5X7Q - chains A and B; structure by X-ray diffraction, 1.95 A resolution.

# Chain A (and B)
Name: Glycoside hydrolase family 31 alpha-glucosidase
From: Paenibacillus sp. 598K
Notes: EC 2.4.1.-, 3.2.1.20; chain B of this document is another copy of the same molecule, construct and numbering; everything in this record applies to it too
UniProtKB: A0A193PKW5 (A0A193PKW5_9BACL); residue numbers follow UniProt; this construct covers 36-1281
Sequence (1263 residues; numbered 19 to 1281; the number before each row is that of its first residue):
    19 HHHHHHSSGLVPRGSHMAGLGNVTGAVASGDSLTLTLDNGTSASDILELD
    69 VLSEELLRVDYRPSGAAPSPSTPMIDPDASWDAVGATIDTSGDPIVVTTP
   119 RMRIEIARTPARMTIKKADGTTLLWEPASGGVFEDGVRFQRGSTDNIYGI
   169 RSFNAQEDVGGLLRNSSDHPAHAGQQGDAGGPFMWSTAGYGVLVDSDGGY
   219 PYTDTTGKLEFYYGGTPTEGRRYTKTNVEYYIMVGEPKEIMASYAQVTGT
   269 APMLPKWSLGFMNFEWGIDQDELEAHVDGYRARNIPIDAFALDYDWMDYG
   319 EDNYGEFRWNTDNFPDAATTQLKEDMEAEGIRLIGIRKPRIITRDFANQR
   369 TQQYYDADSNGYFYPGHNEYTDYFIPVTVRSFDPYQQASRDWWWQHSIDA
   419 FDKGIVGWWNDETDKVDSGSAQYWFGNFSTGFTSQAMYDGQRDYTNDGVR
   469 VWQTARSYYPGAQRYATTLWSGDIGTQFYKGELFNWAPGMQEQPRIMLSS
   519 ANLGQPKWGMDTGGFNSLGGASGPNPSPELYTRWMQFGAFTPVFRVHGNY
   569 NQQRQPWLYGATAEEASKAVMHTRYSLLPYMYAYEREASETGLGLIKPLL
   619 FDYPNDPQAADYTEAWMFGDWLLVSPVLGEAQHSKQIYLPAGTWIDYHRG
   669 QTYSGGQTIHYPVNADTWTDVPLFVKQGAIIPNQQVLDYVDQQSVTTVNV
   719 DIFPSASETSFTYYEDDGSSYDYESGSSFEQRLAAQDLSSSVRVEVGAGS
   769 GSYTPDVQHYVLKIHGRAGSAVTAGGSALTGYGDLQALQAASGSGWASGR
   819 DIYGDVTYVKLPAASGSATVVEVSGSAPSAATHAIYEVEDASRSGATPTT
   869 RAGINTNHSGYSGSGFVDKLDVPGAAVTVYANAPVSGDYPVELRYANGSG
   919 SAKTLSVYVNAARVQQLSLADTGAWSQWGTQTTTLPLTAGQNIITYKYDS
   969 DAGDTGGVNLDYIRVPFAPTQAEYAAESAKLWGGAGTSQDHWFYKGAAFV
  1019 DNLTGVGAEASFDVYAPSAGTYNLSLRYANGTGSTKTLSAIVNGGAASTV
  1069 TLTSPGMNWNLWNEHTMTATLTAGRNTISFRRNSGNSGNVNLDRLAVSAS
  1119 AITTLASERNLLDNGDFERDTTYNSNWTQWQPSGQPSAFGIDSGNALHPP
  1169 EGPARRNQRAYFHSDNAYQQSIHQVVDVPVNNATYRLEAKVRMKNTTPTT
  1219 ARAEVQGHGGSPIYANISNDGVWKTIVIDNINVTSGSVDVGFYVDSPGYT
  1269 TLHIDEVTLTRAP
Not modelled in the structure: 19-34
Sequence notes: expression tag (19-35)
Ion coordination: Ni2+: His187, His190, Asp196; Mg2+ site 1: Glu283, Gly285 (shared with Gln571(B) of chain B); Mg2+ site 2 near Asp316 (its only coordinating residue here); Mg2+ site 3: Gln571 (shared with Glu283(B), Gly285(B) of chain B); Ca2+ site 1: Glu855, Glu857, Ser880, Gly883, Asp979; Ca2+ site 2: Glu995, Lys1013, Ala1016, Asp1111; Ca2+ site 3: Asp1134, Glu1136, Arg1173, Gln1176, Asp1273
Small-molecule neighbours:
  - maltohexaose (AC1; 4,6-dideoxy-4-{[(1S,4R,5S,6S)-4,5,6-trihydroxy-3-(hydroxymethyl)cyclohex-2-en-1-yl]amino}-alpha-D-glucopyranose): Trp1148, Ser1189, His1191, Arg1220, Glu1222, Tyr1261
  - beta-D-glucopyranose (BGC), molecule 1: Trp284, Asp311, Tyr312, Ile354, Lys356
  - beta-D-glucopyranose (BGC), molecule 2: Trp427, Asp429, Glu430, Arg474, Trp488, Asp491, Phe533, His565
  - alpha-D-glucopyranose (GLC): Asp1008, His1009, Asp1019, Asn1020, Thr1022, Trp1077, Asn1107, Asn1109

# Interface between chain A and chain B
Pairs across the interface - 689 pairs, chain A then chain B:
  Thr90(A) - Phe446(B)
  Pro91(A) - Phe446(B)  hydrophobic
  Pro91(A) - Phe450(B)  hydrophobic
  Pro91(A) - Arg482(B)  hydrogen bond (backbone-side chain)
  Met92(A) - Phe446(B)
  Met92(A) - Tyr477(B)  hydrophobic
  Met92(A) - Pro478(B)
  Met92(A) - Gly479(B)
  Met92(A) - Arg482(B)  hydrogen bond (backbone-side chain)
  Ile93(A) - Arg482(B)  hydrogen bond (backbone-side chain)
  Asp94(A) - Arg482(B)
  Pro95(A) - Arg482(B)
  Asn164(A) - Ala628(B)
  Tyr166(A) - Asn520(B)
  Tyr166(A) - Leu618(B)  hydrophobic
  Tyr166(A) - Ala628(B)  hydrogen bond (side chain-backbone)
  Gly167(A) - Asn520(B)
  Gly167(A) - Leu521(B)
  Ile168(A) - Leu521(B)
  Arg169(A) - Leu521(B)
  Ser170(A) - Ile514(B)
  Ser170(A) - Ser517(B)
  Phe171(A) - Ile514(B)
  Phe171(A) - Ser517(B)
  Ala173(A) - Ser489(B)
  Ala173(A) - Asp491(B)
  Ala173(A) - Trp504(B)
  Ala173(A) - Ala505(B)
  Ala173(A) - Pro506(B)
  Gln174(A) - Trp504(B)
  Glu175(A) - Lys498(B)
  Asp176(A) - Lys498(B)  salt bridge
  Val177(A) - Pro506(B)  hydrophobic
  Val177(A) - Glu510(B)
  Val177(A) - Arg513(B)  hydrogen bond (backbone-side chain)
  Val177(A) - Ile514(B)  hydrophobic
  Gly178(A) - Arg513(B)  hydrogen bond (backbone-side chain)
  Gly179(A) - Ser517(B)
  Gly179(A) - Asp629(B)
  Leu180(A) - Arg513(B)
  Leu180(A) - Leu516(B)  hydrophobic
  Leu180(A) - Ser517(B)
  Leu180(A) - Leu618(B)  hydrophobic
  Leu180(A) - Asp629(B)  hydrogen bond (backbone-side chain)
  Leu180(A) - Tyr630(B)
  Leu180(A) - Thr631(B)
  Leu181(A) - Ala628(B)
  Leu181(A) - Asp629(B)  hydrogen bond (backbone-side chain)
  Arg182(A) - Ser517(B)  hydrogen bond
  His190(A) - Asn445(B)
  His190(A) - Tyr477(B)
  Ala191(A) - Asn445(B)  hydrogen bond (backbone-side chain)
  Ala191(A) - Ser475(B)
  Ala191(A) - Tyr476(B)
  Ala191(A) - Tyr477(B)
  Gly192(A) - Asp432(B)
  Gly192(A) - Trp442(B)
  Gly192(A) - Ser475(B)
  Gln193(A) - Asp432(B)
  Gln193(A) - Lys433(B)
  Gln194(A) - Asp432(B)  hydrogen bond (backbone-side chain)
  Gln194(A) - Arg474(B)
  Gln194(A) - Ser489(B)
  Gln194(A) - Gly490(B)
  Gln194(A) - Asp491(B)  hydrogen bond (side chain-backbone)
  Gly195(A) - Arg474(B)  hydrogen bond (backbone-backbone)
  Gly195(A) - Trp488(B)
  Gly195(A) - Ser489(B)
  Asp196(A) - Arg474(B)
  Asp196(A) - Ser475(B)
  Asp196(A) - Tyr476(B)  hydrogen bond (backbone-backbone)
  Ala197(A) - Tyr476(B)
  Ala197(A) - Leu521(B)
  Gly198(A) - Tyr476(B)  hydrogen bond (backbone-backbone)
  Gly198(A) - Tyr477(B)
  Gly198(A) - Pro478(B)
  Gly198(A) - Leu521(B)
  Gly199(A) - Tyr477(B)
  Gly199(A) - Pro478(B)
  Gly199(A) - Leu521(B)
  Pro200(A) - Tyr477(B)
  Phe201(A) - Asn520(B)
  Trp203(A) - Asn520(B)  hydrogen bond (side chain-backbone)
  Trp203(A) - Leu618(B)  hydrophobic
  Trp203(A) - Phe619(B)  hydrophobic
  Thr205(A) - Leu618(B)
  Thr205(A) - Pro622(B)  hydrogen bond (side chain-backbone)
  Ser214(A) - Phe446(B)
  Ser214(A) - Tyr477(B)  hydrogen bond (backbone-side chain)
  Asp215(A) - Asn445(B)  hydrogen bond
  Asp215(A) - Phe446(B)
  Asp215(A) - Tyr477(B)
  Gly216(A) - Asn445(B)
  Gly216(A) - Tyr477(B)  hydrogen bond (backbone-side chain)
  Thr236(A) - Trp442(B)
  Glu237(A) - Trp442(B)
  Glu237(A) - Phe443(B)
  Glu237(A) - Gly444(B)
  Glu237(A) - Asn445(B)  hydrogen bond
  Arg240(A) - Asp401(B)  salt bridge
  Arg240(A) - Tyr403(B)
  Tyr241(A) - Tyr403(B)  hydrophobic
  Tyr241(A) - Phe446(B)  hydrophobic
  Tyr241(A) - Phe450(B)
  Pro255(A) - Leu618(B)
  Pro255(A) - Phe619(B)  hydrophobic
  Pro255(A) - Pro622(B)
  Lys256(A) - Leu611(B)
  Lys256(A) - Lys615(B)
  Lys256(A) - Phe619(B)
  Lys256(A) - Asp620(B)  salt bridge
  Met259(A) - Ala519(B)
  Met259(A) - Gly522(B)
  Met259(A) - Thr609(B)
  Met259(A) - Leu611(B)  hydrophobic
  Met259(A) - Phe619(B)  hydrophobic
  Ala260(A) - Thr609(B)
  Tyr262(A) - Tyr476(B)  hydrogen bond
  Tyr262(A) - Pro478(B)
  Tyr262(A) - Leu521(B)  hydrogen bond (side chain-backbone)
  Tyr262(A) - Gly522(B)
  Ala263(A) - Thr609(B)
  Thr266(A) - Gly479(B)
  Thr266(A) - Gln481(B)  hydrogen bond
  Thr266(A) - Arg482(B)  hydrogen bond (backbone-side chain)
  Gly267(A) - Gln481(B)  hydrogen bond (backbone-side chain)
  Gly267(A) - Arg482(B)
  Thr268(A) - Gln481(B)
  Thr268(A) - Arg482(B)
  Thr268(A) - Ala606(B)
  Thr268(A) - Ser607(B)  hydrogen bond (side chain-backbone)
  Thr268(A) - Glu608(B)
  Ala269(A) - Gln481(B)
  Ala269(A) - Lys525(B)
  Ala269(A) - Ala606(B)  hydrogen bond (backbone-backbone)
  Ala269(A) - Ser607(B)  hydrogen bond (backbone-backbone)
  Pro270(A) - Tyr456(B)
  Pro270(A) - Gln481(B)
  Pro270(A) - Arg482(B)
  Pro270(A) - Ala484(B)
  Pro270(A) - Lys525(B)  hydrogen bond (backbone-side chain)
  Pro270(A) - Tyr741(B)
  Met271(A) - Arg468(B)
  Met271(A) - Tyr600(B)
  Met271(A) - Glu603(B)
  Met271(A) - Arg604(B)
  Met271(A) - Ser607(B)
  Met271(A) - Tyr732(B)
  Met271(A) - Asp734(B)
  Met271(A) - Tyr741(B)  hydrogen bond (backbone-side chain)
  Leu272(A) - Arg468(B)  hydrogen bond (backbone-side chain)
  Leu272(A) - Val469(B)
  Leu272(A) - Trp470(B)
  Leu272(A) - Thr486(B)
  Leu272(A) - Lys525(B)
  Leu272(A) - Glu603(B)  hydrogen bond (backbone-side chain)
  Pro273(A) - Arg468(B)
  Pro273(A) - Val469(B)
  Pro273(A) - Trp470(B)
  Pro273(A) - Gly736(B)
  Lys274(A) - Tyr600(B)
  Lys274(A) - Val708(B)
  Lys274(A) - Gly736(B)  hydrogen bond (backbone-backbone)
  Trp275(A) - Val708(B)  hydrophobic
  Ser276(A) - Trp470(B)
  Leu277(A) - Arg592(B)  hydrogen bond (backbone-side chain)
  Leu277(A) - Leu596(B)  hydrophobic
  Leu277(A) - Tyr600(B)  hydrophobic
  Gly278(A) - Phe562(B)
  Gly278(A) - Tyr593(B)
  Phe279(A) - Met553(B)  hydrophobic
  Phe279(A) - Phe562(B)  hydrophobic
  Phe279(A) - Val564(B)  hydrophobic
  Phe279(A) - Met589(B)  hydrophobic
  Phe279(A) - Tyr593(B)  hydrogen bond (backbone-side chain)
  Met280(A) - Phe562(B)  hydrogen bond (backbone-backbone)
  Met280(A) - Arg563(B)
  Met280(A) - Val564(B)  hydrogen bond (backbone-backbone)
  Asn281(A) - Val564(B)
  Asn281(A) - Gln573(B)  hydrogen bond
  Phe282(A) - Trp427(B)  hydrophobic
  Phe282(A) - Arg563(B)
  Phe282(A) - Val564(B)  hydrogen bond (backbone-backbone)
  Phe282(A) - His565(B)
  Glu283(A) - Gln571(B)  hydrogen bond
  Glu283(A) - Gln573(B)  hydrogen bond
  Trp284(A) - Asn567(B)
  Trp284(A) - Tyr568(B)
  Trp284(A) - Asn569(B)  hydrogen bond (backbone-backbone)
  Gly285(A) - Asn569(B)
  His294(A) - Gln571(B)
  His294(A) - Gln573(B)
  His294(A) - Trp575(B)
  Asp296(A) - Pro866(B)
  Gly297(A) - Trp575(B)
  Tyr298(A) - Gln573(B)
  Tyr298(A) - Pro574(B)
  Tyr298(A) - Trp575(B)
  Arg299(A) - Asp706(B)  hydrogen bond (side chain-backbone)
  Arg299(A) - Tyr707(B)
  Arg299(A) - Arg869(B)
  Ala300(A) - Ser862(B)
  Ala300(A) - Gly863(B)  hydrogen bond (backbone-backbone)
  Ala300(A) - Thr865(B)
  Ala300(A) - Pro866(B)
  Ala300(A) - Arg869(B)
  Arg301(A) - Trp575(B)
  Arg301(A) - Glu582(B)  salt bridge
  Arg301(A) - Lys586(B)  hydrogen bond (backbone-side chain)
  Arg301(A) - Ser862(B)
  Asn302(A) - Lys586(B)
  Asn302(A) - His590(B)  hydrogen bond (backbone-side chain)
  Asn302(A) - Asp706(B)  hydrogen bond
  Asn302(A) - Ser860(B)  hydrogen bond
  Asn302(A) - Arg861(B)
  Ile303(A) - Lys586(B)
  Ile303(A) - Met589(B)  hydrophobic
  Pro304(A) - Met589(B)
  Pro304(A) - His590(B)
  Pro304(A) - Tyr593(B)
  Pro304(A) - Leu705(B)
  Pro304(A) - Asp706(B)
  Ile305(A) - Tyr593(B)  hydrogen bond (backbone-side chain)
  Ile305(A) - Asp706(B)  hydrogen bond (backbone-backbone)
  Ile305(A) - Tyr707(B)
  Asp306(A) - Tyr593(B)  hydrogen bond
  Asp306(A) - Tyr707(B)
  Asp306(A) - Val708(B)  hydrogen bond (side chain-backbone)
  Ala309(A) - Trp427(B)  hydrophobic
  Leu310(A) - Trp427(B)
  Asp311(A) - Trp427(B)
  Asp311(A) - His565(B)
  Trp314(A) - Ala418(B)  hydrophobic
  Trp314(A) - Ile423(B)  hydrophobic
  Tyr317(A) - Val397(B)
  Tyr322(A) - Trp410(B)  hydrogen bond
  Tyr322(A) - His414(B)  hydrogen bond
  Phe325(A) - Trp411(B)
  Phe325(A) - His414(B)
  Phe325(A) - Ser415(B)
  Phe325(A) - Ala418(B)
  Trp327(A) - Ala418(B)  hydrogen bond (side chain-backbone)
  Trp327(A) - Lys421(B)
  Trp327(A) - Ile423(B)  hydrophobic
  Ala335(A) - Lys421(B)
  Ala336(A) - Lys421(B)
  Thr337(A) - Lys421(B)
  Thr338(A) - Asp420(B)
  Lys341(A) - Asp420(B)  hydrogen bond (side chain-backbone)
  Lys341(A) - Lys421(B)
  Lys341(A) - Gly422(B)
  Glu347(A) - Tyr707(B)
  Gly348(A) - Tyr707(B)
  Arg350(A) - Val424(B)
  Arg350(A) - Asp709(B)  salt bridge
  Leu351(A) - Gly422(B)
  Leu351(A) - Ile423(B)
  Leu351(A) - Val424(B)  hydrogen bond (backbone-backbone)
  Leu351(A) - Gly425(B)  hydrogen bond (backbone-backbone)
  Ile352(A) - Gly425(B)
  Ile352(A) - Trp427(B)  hydrophobic
  Ile352(A) - Trp470(B)  hydrophobic
  Gly353(A) - Ile423(B)
  Gly353(A) - Gly425(B)  hydrogen bond (backbone-backbone)
  Gly353(A) - Trp426(B)
  Gly353(A) - Trp427(B)  hydrogen bond (backbone-backbone)
  Ile354(A) - Trp427(B)
  Ile354(A) - Asp429(B)
  Arg355(A) - Trp426(B)
  Arg355(A) - Trp427(B)  hydrogen bond (backbone-backbone)
  Arg355(A) - Asn428(B)
  Arg355(A) - Asp429(B)  hydrogen bond (backbone-backbone)
  Lys356(A) - Trp411(B)
  Lys356(A) - Asp429(B)  salt bridge
  Lys356(A) - Glu430(B)  salt bridge
  Pro357(A) - Ser399(B)
  Pro357(A) - Phe400(B)  hydrogen bond (backbone-backbone)
  Pro357(A) - Asp429(B)
  Pro357(A) - Glu430(B)
  Pro357(A) - Phe443(B)  hydrophobic
  Arg358(A) - Val397(B)
  Arg358(A) - Arg398(B)
  Arg358(A) - Trp411(B)
  Arg358(A) - Glu430(B)  salt bridge
  Ile359(A) - Val397(B)
  Ile359(A) - Arg398(B)  hydrogen bond (backbone-backbone)
  Ile360(A) - Val395(B)  hydrophobic
  Ile360(A) - Thr396(B)
  Ile360(A) - Val397(B)  hydrophobic
  Thr361(A) - Thr396(B)  hydrogen bond (backbone-backbone)
  Thr361(A) - Arg398(B)
  Arg362(A) - Thr396(B)
  Phe364(A) - Val395(B)  hydrophobic
  Ala375(A) - Trp410(B)  hydrophobic
  Gly379(A) - Gln404(B)  hydrogen bond (backbone-side chain)
  Tyr380(A) - Phe400(B)
  Tyr380(A) - Asp401(B)  hydrogen bond (backbone-backbone)
  Tyr380(A) - Ala406(B)  hydrogen bond (side chain-backbone)
  Tyr380(A) - Ser407(B)
  Tyr380(A) - Trp410(B)  hydrophobic
  Phe381(A) - Arg398(B)
  Phe381(A) - Ser399(B)
  Phe381(A) - Asp401(B)
  Tyr382(A) - Ser399(B)  hydrogen bond (backbone-backbone)
  Tyr382(A) - Phe400(B)
  Tyr382(A) - Asp401(B)
  Tyr382(A) - Tyr403(B)
  Tyr382(A) - Phe443(B)  hydrophobic
  Tyr382(A) - Gly444(B)  hydrogen bond (side chain-backbone)
  Tyr382(A) - Ser447(B)
  Pro383(A) - Asp401(B)
  Gly384(A) - Tyr441(B)
  His385(A) - Arg398(B)  hydrogen bond (backbone-side chain)
  His385(A) - Ser399(B)  hydrogen bond
  His385(A) - Tyr441(B)
  His385(A) - Trp442(B)  hydrogen bond (side chain-backbone)
  His385(A) - Phe443(B)
  Asn386(A) - Arg398(B)
  Asn386(A) - Tyr441(B)  hydrogen bond (backbone-side chain)
  Glu387(A) - Thr396(B)
  Glu387(A) - Val397(B)
  Glu387(A) - Arg398(B)
  Tyr388(A) - Val395(B)
  Tyr388(A) - Thr396(B)
  Tyr388(A) - Val397(B)  hydrogen bond (backbone-backbone)
  Tyr388(A) - Val434(B)
  Tyr388(A) - Ser436(B)
  Tyr388(A) - Ala439(B)  hydrophobic
  Thr389(A) - Pro394(B)
  Thr389(A) - Val395(B)
  Thr389(A) - Ser436(B)  hydrogen bond (backbone-side chain)
  Asp390(A) - Pro394(B)
  Asp390(A) - Val395(B)  hydrogen bond (backbone-backbone)
  Asp390(A) - Val397(B)
  Tyr391(A) - Tyr391(B)  hydrophobic
  Tyr391(A) - Phe392(B)
  Tyr391(A) - Ile393(B)
  Tyr391(A) - Pro394(B)
  Phe392(A) - Tyr391(B)
  Ile393(A) - Tyr391(B)
  Pro394(A) - Thr389(B)
  Pro394(A) - Asp390(B)
  Pro394(A) - Tyr391(B)  hydrophobic
  Pro394(A) - Tyr568(B)  hydrophobic
  Val395(A) - Phe364(B)  hydrophobic
  Val395(A) - Tyr388(B)
  Val395(A) - Thr389(B)
  Val395(A) - Asp390(B)  hydrogen bond (backbone-backbone)
  Thr396(A) - Ile360(B)
  Thr396(A) - Thr361(B)  hydrogen bond (backbone-backbone)
  Thr396(A) - Arg362(B)
  Thr396(A) - Glu387(B)
  Thr396(A) - Tyr388(B)
  Thr396(A) - Ser540(B)
  Val397(A) - Tyr317(B)
  Val397(A) - Arg358(B)
  Val397(A) - Ile359(B)
  Val397(A) - Ile360(B)  hydrophobic
  Val397(A) - Glu387(B)
  Val397(A) - Tyr388(B)  hydrogen bond (backbone-backbone)
  Arg398(A) - Arg358(B)
  Arg398(A) - Ile359(B)  hydrogen bond (backbone-backbone)
  Arg398(A) - Thr361(B)
  Arg398(A) - Phe381(B)
  Arg398(A) - His385(B)  hydrogen bond (side chain-backbone)
  Arg398(A) - Asn386(B)
  Arg398(A) - Glu387(B)
  Ser399(A) - Pro357(B)
  Ser399(A) - Arg358(B)
  Ser399(A) - Phe381(B)
  Ser399(A) - Tyr382(B)  hydrogen bond (backbone-backbone)
  Ser399(A) - His385(B)  hydrogen bond
  Phe400(A) - Pro357(B)  hydrogen bond (backbone-backbone)
  Phe400(A) - Tyr380(B)
  Phe400(A) - Tyr382(B)
  Asp401(A) - Arg240(B)  salt bridge
  Asp401(A) - Tyr380(B)  hydrogen bond (backbone-backbone)
  Asp401(A) - Phe381(B)
  Asp401(A) - Tyr382(B)
  Asp401(A) - Pro383(B)
  Tyr403(A) - Arg240(B)
  Tyr403(A) - Tyr241(B)  hydrophobic
  Tyr403(A) - Tyr382(B)
  Gln404(A) - Gly379(B)  hydrogen bond (side chain-backbone)
  Ala406(A) - Tyr380(B)  hydrogen bond (backbone-side chain)
  Ser407(A) - Tyr380(B)
  Trp410(A) - Tyr322(B)  hydrogen bond
  Trp410(A) - Ala375(B)  hydrophobic
  Trp410(A) - Tyr380(B)  hydrophobic
  Trp411(A) - Phe325(B)  hydrophobic
  Trp411(A) - Lys356(B)
  Trp411(A) - Arg358(B)
  His414(A) - Tyr322(B)  hydrogen bond
  His414(A) - Phe325(B)
  Ser415(A) - Phe325(B)
  Ala418(A) - Trp314(B)  hydrophobic
  Ala418(A) - Phe325(B)
  Ala418(A) - Trp327(B)  hydrogen bond (backbone-side chain)
  Asp420(A) - Thr338(B)
  Asp420(A) - Lys341(B)  hydrogen bond (backbone-side chain)
  Lys421(A) - Trp327(B)
  Lys421(A) - Ala335(B)
  Lys421(A) - Ala336(B)  hydrogen bond (side chain-backbone)
  Lys421(A) - Thr337(B)
  Lys421(A) - Lys341(B)
  Gly422(A) - Lys341(B)
  Gly422(A) - Leu351(B)
  Ile423(A) - Trp314(B)  hydrophobic
  Ile423(A) - Trp327(B)  hydrophobic
  Ile423(A) - Leu351(B)
  Ile423(A) - Gly353(B)
  Val424(A) - Leu351(B)  hydrogen bond (backbone-backbone)
  Gly425(A) - Leu351(B)  hydrogen bond (backbone-backbone)
  Gly425(A) - Ile352(B)
  Gly425(A) - Gly353(B)  hydrogen bond (backbone-backbone)
  Trp426(A) - Gly353(B)
  Trp426(A) - Arg355(B)
  Trp427(A) - Phe282(B)  hydrophobic
  Trp427(A) - Ala309(B)  hydrophobic
  Trp427(A) - Leu310(B)
  Trp427(A) - Asp311(B)
  Trp427(A) - Ile352(B)  hydrophobic
  Trp427(A) - Gly353(B)  hydrogen bond (backbone-backbone)
  Trp427(A) - Ile354(B)
  Trp427(A) - Arg355(B)  hydrogen bond (backbone-backbone)
  Asn428(A) - Arg355(B)
  Asp429(A) - Ile354(B)
  Asp429(A) - Arg355(B)  hydrogen bond (backbone-backbone)
  Asp429(A) - Lys356(B)  salt bridge
  Asp429(A) - Pro357(B)
  Glu430(A) - Lys356(B)  salt bridge
  Glu430(A) - Pro357(B)
  Glu430(A) - Arg358(B)  salt bridge
  Asp432(A) - Gly192(B)
  Asp432(A) - Gln193(B)
  Asp432(A) - Gln194(B)  hydrogen bond (side chain-backbone)
  Lys433(A) - Gln193(B)
  Val434(A) - Tyr388(B)
  Ser436(A) - Tyr388(B)
  Ser436(A) - Thr389(B)  hydrogen bond (side chain-backbone)
  Ser436(A) - Asp390(B)  hydrogen bond
  Ser438(A) - Gly537(B)  hydrogen bond (side chain-backbone)
  Ala439(A) - Tyr388(B)  hydrophobic
  Tyr441(A) - Gly384(B)
  Tyr441(A) - His385(B)
  Tyr441(A) - Asn386(B)  hydrogen bond (side chain-backbone)
  Trp442(A) - Gly192(B)
  Trp442(A) - Gln193(B)
  Trp442(A) - Thr236(B)
  Trp442(A) - Glu237(B)
  Trp442(A) - His385(B)  hydrogen bond (backbone-side chain)
  Phe443(A) - Glu237(B)
  Phe443(A) - Pro357(B)  hydrophobic
  Phe443(A) - Tyr382(B)  hydrophobic
  Gly444(A) - Glu237(B)
  Gly444(A) - Tyr382(B)  hydrogen bond (backbone-side chain)
  Asn445(A) - His190(B)
  Asn445(A) - Ala191(B)  hydrogen bond (side chain-backbone)
  Asn445(A) - Asp215(B)  hydrogen bond
  Asn445(A) - Gly216(B)
  Asn445(A) - Glu237(B)  hydrogen bond
  Phe446(A) - Thr90(B)
  Phe446(A) - Pro91(B)  hydrophobic
  Phe446(A) - Met92(B)
  Phe446(A) - Ser214(B)
  Phe446(A) - Asp215(B)
  Phe446(A) - Tyr241(B)  hydrophobic
  Ser447(A) - Tyr382(B)
  Phe450(A) - Pro91(B)  hydrophobic
  Phe450(A) - Tyr241(B)
  Tyr456(A) - Pro270(B)
  Arg468(A) - Met271(B)
  Arg468(A) - Leu272(B)  hydrogen bond (side chain-backbone)
  Arg468(A) - Pro273(B)
  Val469(A) - Leu272(B)
  Val469(A) - Pro273(B)
  Trp470(A) - Leu272(B)
  Trp470(A) - Pro273(B)
  Trp470(A) - Ser276(B)
  Trp470(A) - Met280(B)  hydrophobic
  Trp470(A) - Ile352(B)  hydrophobic
  Arg474(A) - Gln194(B)
  Arg474(A) - Gly195(B)  hydrogen bond (backbone-backbone)
  Arg474(A) - Asp196(B)
  Ser475(A) - Ala191(B)
  Ser475(A) - Gly192(B)
  Ser475(A) - Asp196(B)
  Tyr476(A) - Ala191(B)
  Tyr476(A) - Asp196(B)  hydrogen bond (backbone-backbone)
  Tyr476(A) - Ala197(B)
  Tyr476(A) - Gly198(B)  hydrogen bond (backbone-backbone)
  Tyr476(A) - Tyr262(B)  hydrogen bond
  Tyr477(A) - Met92(B)  hydrophobic
  Tyr477(A) - His190(B)
  Tyr477(A) - Ala191(B)
  Tyr477(A) - Gly198(B)
  Tyr477(A) - Gly199(B)
  Tyr477(A) - Pro200(B)
  Tyr477(A) - Ser214(B)  hydrogen bond (side chain-backbone)
  Tyr477(A) - Asp215(B)
  Tyr477(A) - Gly216(B)  hydrogen bond (side chain-backbone)
  Pro478(A) - Met92(B)
  Pro478(A) - Gly198(B)
  Pro478(A) - Gly199(B)
  Pro478(A) - Tyr262(B)
  Gly479(A) - Pro91(B)
  Gly479(A) - Met92(B)
  Gly479(A) - Thr266(B)
  Gln481(A) - Thr266(B)  hydrogen bond
  Gln481(A) - Gly267(B)  hydrogen bond (side chain-backbone)
  Gln481(A) - Thr268(B)
  Gln481(A) - Ala269(B)
  Gln481(A) - Pro270(B)
  Arg482(A) - Pro91(B)  hydrogen bond (side chain-backbone)
  Arg482(A) - Met92(B)  hydrogen bond (side chain-backbone)
  Arg482(A) - Ile93(B)  hydrogen bond (side chain-backbone)
  Arg482(A) - Asp94(B)
  Arg482(A) - Pro95(B)
  Arg482(A) - Thr266(B)  hydrogen bond (side chain-backbone)
  Arg482(A) - Gly267(B)
  Arg482(A) - Thr268(B)
  Arg482(A) - Pro270(B)
  Thr486(A) - Leu272(B)
  Trp488(A) - Gly195(B)
  Ser489(A) - Ala173(B)
  Ser489(A) - Gln194(B)
  Ser489(A) - Gly195(B)
  Gly490(A) - Gln194(B)
  Asp491(A) - Ala173(B)
  Asp491(A) - Gln194(B)  hydrogen bond (backbone-side chain)
  Ile492(A) - Ala173(B)
  Lys498(A) - Glu175(B)
  Lys498(A) - Asp176(B)  salt bridge
  Trp504(A) - Ala173(B)
  Trp504(A) - Gln174(B)
  Trp504(A) - Ser438(B)
  Ala505(A) - Ala173(B)
  Pro506(A) - Ala173(B)
  Pro506(A) - Glu175(B)
  Pro506(A) - Val177(B)  hydrophobic
  Glu510(A) - Val177(B)
  Arg513(A) - Val177(B)  hydrogen bond (side chain-backbone)
  Arg513(A) - Gly178(B)  hydrogen bond (side chain-backbone)
  Arg513(A) - Leu180(B)
  Ile514(A) - Ser170(B)  hydrogen bond (backbone-side chain)
  Ile514(A) - Phe171(B)
  Ile514(A) - Val177(B)  hydrophobic
  Leu516(A) - Leu180(B)  hydrophobic
  Ser517(A) - Ser170(B)
  Ser517(A) - Phe171(B)
  Ser517(A) - Gly179(B)
  Ser517(A) - Leu180(B)
  Ser517(A) - Arg182(B)  hydrogen bond
  Ala519(A) - Met259(B)
  Asn520(A) - Tyr166(B)
  Asn520(A) - Gly167(B)
  Asn520(A) - Leu180(B)
  Asn520(A) - Phe201(B)
  Asn520(A) - Trp203(B)  hydrogen bond (backbone-side chain)
  Leu521(A) - Gly167(B)
  Leu521(A) - Ile168(B)
  Leu521(A) - Arg169(B)
  Leu521(A) - Ala197(B)
  Leu521(A) - Gly198(B)
  Leu521(A) - Gly199(B)
  Leu521(A) - Tyr262(B)  hydrogen bond (backbone-side chain)
  Gly522(A) - Met259(B)
  Gly522(A) - Tyr262(B)
  Lys525(A) - Ala269(B)
  Lys525(A) - Pro270(B)  hydrogen bond (side chain-backbone)
  Lys525(A) - Leu272(B)
  Leu536(A) - Ser438(B)
  Gly537(A) - Ser438(B)  hydrogen bond (backbone-side chain)
  Gly538(A) - Ser438(B)
  Ser540(A) - Thr396(B)
  Met553(A) - Phe279(B)  hydrophobic
  Phe562(A) - Gly278(B)
  Phe562(A) - Phe279(B)
  Phe562(A) - Met280(B)  hydrogen bond (backbone-backbone)
  Arg563(A) - Met280(B)
  Arg563(A) - Phe282(B)
  Val564(A) - Phe279(B)  hydrophobic
  Val564(A) - Met280(B)  hydrogen bond (backbone-backbone)
  Val564(A) - Asn281(B)
  Val564(A) - Phe282(B)  hydrogen bond (backbone-backbone)
  His565(A) - Phe282(B)
  His565(A) - Glu283(B)
  His565(A) - Asp311(B)
  Asn567(A) - Trp284(B)
  Tyr568(A) - Trp284(B)
  Tyr568(A) - Pro394(B)  hydrophobic
  Asn569(A) - Trp284(B)  hydrogen bond (backbone-backbone)
  Asn569(A) - Gly285(B)
  Gln571(A) - Glu283(B)  hydrogen bond
  Gln571(A) - His294(B)  hydrogen bond
  Gln573(A) - Asn281(B)  hydrogen bond
  Gln573(A) - Glu283(B)  hydrogen bond
  Gln573(A) - His294(B)
  Gln573(A) - Tyr298(B)
  Pro574(A) - Tyr298(B)
  Trp575(A) - His294(B)
  Trp575(A) - Gly297(B)
  Trp575(A) - Tyr298(B)
  Trp575(A) - Arg301(B)
  Glu582(A) - Arg301(B)  salt bridge
  Lys586(A) - Arg301(B)  hydrogen bond (side chain-backbone)
  Lys586(A) - Asn302(B)
  Lys586(A) - Ile303(B)
  Met589(A) - Phe279(B)  hydrophobic
  Met589(A) - Ile303(B)  hydrophobic
  Met589(A) - Pro304(B)
  His590(A) - Asn302(B)  hydrogen bond (side chain-backbone)
  His590(A) - Pro304(B)
  Arg592(A) - Leu277(B)  hydrogen bond (side chain-backbone)
  Tyr593(A) - Gly278(B)
  Tyr593(A) - Phe279(B)  hydrogen bond (side chain-backbone)
  Tyr593(A) - Pro304(B)  hydrophobic
  Tyr593(A) - Ile305(B)
  Tyr593(A) - Asp306(B)  hydrogen bond
  Leu596(A) - Leu277(B)  hydrophobic
  Met599(A) - Leu277(B)  hydrophobic
  Tyr600(A) - Met271(B)
  Tyr600(A) - Lys274(B)
  Tyr600(A) - Leu277(B)  hydrophobic
  Glu603(A) - Met271(B)
  Glu603(A) - Leu272(B)  hydrogen bond (side chain-backbone)
  Arg604(A) - Met271(B)
  Ala606(A) - Thr268(B)
  Ala606(A) - Ala269(B)  hydrogen bond (backbone-backbone)
  Ser607(A) - Thr268(B)  hydrogen bond (backbone-side chain)
  Ser607(A) - Ala269(B)  hydrogen bond (backbone-backbone)
  Ser607(A) - Met271(B)
  Glu608(A) - Thr268(B)
  Thr609(A) - Met259(B)
  Thr609(A) - Ala260(B)
  Thr609(A) - Ala263(B)
  Leu611(A) - Lys256(B)
  Leu611(A) - Met259(B)  hydrophobic
  Lys615(A) - Lys256(B)
  Leu618(A) - Tyr166(B)  hydrophobic
  Leu618(A) - Leu180(B)  hydrophobic
  Leu618(A) - Trp203(B)  hydrophobic
  Leu618(A) - Thr205(B)
  Leu618(A) - Pro255(B)
  Phe619(A) - Trp203(B)  hydrophobic
  Phe619(A) - Pro255(B)  hydrophobic
  Phe619(A) - Lys256(B)
  Phe619(A) - Met259(B)  hydrophobic
  Asp620(A) - Lys256(B)  salt bridge
  Pro622(A) - Thr205(B)
  Pro622(A) - Pro255(B)
  Ala628(A) - Asn164(B)
  Ala628(A) - Tyr166(B)  hydrogen bond (backbone-side chain)
  Ala628(A) - Leu181(B)
  Asp629(A) - Gly179(B)
  Asp629(A) - Leu180(B)  hydrogen bond (side chain-backbone)
  Asp629(A) - Leu181(B)  hydrogen bond (side chain-backbone)
  Thr631(A) - Leu180(B)
  Leu705(A) - Pro304(B)
  Asp706(A) - Arg299(B)  hydrogen bond (backbone-side chain)
  Asp706(A) - Asn302(B)  hydrogen bond
  Asp706(A) - Pro304(B)
  Asp706(A) - Ile305(B)  hydrogen bond (backbone-backbone)
  Tyr707(A) - Arg299(B)
  Tyr707(A) - Ile305(B)
  Tyr707(A) - Asp306(B)
  Tyr707(A) - Glu347(B)
  Tyr707(A) - Gly348(B)
  Val708(A) - Lys274(B)
  Val708(A) - Trp275(B)  hydrophobic
  Val708(A) - Asp306(B)  hydrogen bond (backbone-side chain)
  Asp709(A) - Arg350(B)  salt bridge
  Tyr732(A) - Met271(B)
  Asp734(A) - Met271(B)
  Gly736(A) - Pro273(B)
  Gly736(A) - Lys274(B)  hydrogen bond (backbone-backbone)
  Tyr741(A) - Pro270(B)
  Tyr741(A) - Met271(B)  hydrogen bond (side chain-backbone)
  Ser860(A) - Asn302(B)  hydrogen bond
  Arg861(A) - Asn302(B)
  Ser862(A) - Ala300(B)
  Ser862(A) - Arg301(B)
  Gly863(A) - Ala300(B)  hydrogen bond (backbone-backbone)
  Ala864(A) - Ala300(B)
  Thr865(A) - Ala300(B)
  Pro866(A) - Asp296(B)
  Pro866(A) - Ala300(B)
  Arg869(A) - Arg299(B)
  Arg869(A) - Ala300(B)
Interface residues without a listed pair, chain A (284 interface residues in all): Asn172, Ala189, Phe308, Ala346, Gln371, Asp374, Asp376, Pro402, Phe419, Thr431, Ala484, Leu487, Ser518, Phe533, Ser535, Pro560, Val561, Gly566, Gln570, Arg572, Gly610, Leu613, Pro616, Tyr630, Val704, Tyr739
Interface residues without a listed pair, chain B (285 interface residues in all): Asn172, Ala189, Glu254, Phe308, Gly318, Ala346, Gln371, Asp374, Asp376, Pro402, Phe419, Thr431, Leu487, Ile492, Ser518, Phe533, Ser535, Leu536, Gly538, Val561, Gly566, Gln570, Arg572, Met599, Gly610, Leu613, Pro616, Val704, Tyr739, Ala864

# Overview
284 residues of chain A face 285 of chain B across their interface; the contacts include 160 hydrogen bonds
and 16 salt bridges. Among the polar pairs are Asp176(A)-Lys498(B), Arg240(A)-Asp401(B) and
Lys256(A)-Asp620(B). Bound to chain A: beta-D-glucopyranose, alpha-D-glucopyranose and maltohexaose.
Both chains are Glycoside hydrolase family 31 alpha-glucosidase (Paenibacillus sp. 598K). Entry 5X7Q (Crystal
structure of Paenibacillus sp. 598K alpha-1,6-glucosyltransferase complexed with maltohexaose) was determined
by X-ray diffraction (same publication as 5X7O, 5X7P and 5X7S).
